Entry 1G7V (X-ray diffraction, 2.40 A resolution); this record covers chain A.

[Chain A]
Molecule: 2-dehydro-3-deoxyphosphooctonate aldolase
Organism: Escherichia coli
Notes: EC 4.1.2.16
Reference sequence: P0A715 (KDSA_ECOLI); residues 1-284 here = UniProt positions 1-284
Amino-acid sequence (284 residues; row label = number of the first residue in the row):
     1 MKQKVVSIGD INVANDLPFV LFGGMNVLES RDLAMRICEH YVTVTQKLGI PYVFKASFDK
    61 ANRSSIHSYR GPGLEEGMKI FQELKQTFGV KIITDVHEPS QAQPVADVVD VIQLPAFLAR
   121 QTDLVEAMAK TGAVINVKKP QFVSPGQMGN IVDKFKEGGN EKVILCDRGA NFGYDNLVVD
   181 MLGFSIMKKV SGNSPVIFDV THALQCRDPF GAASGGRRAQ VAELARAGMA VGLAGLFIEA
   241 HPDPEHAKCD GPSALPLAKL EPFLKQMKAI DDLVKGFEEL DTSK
Small-molecule neighbours: PAI ({[(2,2-dihydroxy-ethyl)-(2,3,4,5-tetrahydroxy-6-phosphonooxy-hexyl)-amino]-methyl}-phosphonic acid): Val27, Asn62, Arg63, Ser68, Tyr69, Ala116, Phe117, Gln141, Arg168, His202, Gln205, Cys206, His246, Ala247, Asp250, Gly251, Pro252

[Overview]
Ligands of chain A: compound PAI.
Chain A is 2-dehydro-3-deoxyphosphooctonate aldolase (Escherichia coli); the structure, Crystal structures of
KDO8P synthase in its binary complexes with the mechanism-based inhibitor, was determined by X-ray diffraction
(same publication as 1G7U).
